Entry 6CH9 (X-ray diffraction, 4.85 A resolution (low resolution: residue-level contacts below are approximate; hydrogen-bond / salt-bridge calls are withheld)); this record covers chains Q and R of the 6 polymer chains in the assembly.

[Chain Q]
Name: BG18 Heavy Chain
Organism: Homo sapiens
Amino-acid sequence (240 residues; each row starts with the number of its first residue):
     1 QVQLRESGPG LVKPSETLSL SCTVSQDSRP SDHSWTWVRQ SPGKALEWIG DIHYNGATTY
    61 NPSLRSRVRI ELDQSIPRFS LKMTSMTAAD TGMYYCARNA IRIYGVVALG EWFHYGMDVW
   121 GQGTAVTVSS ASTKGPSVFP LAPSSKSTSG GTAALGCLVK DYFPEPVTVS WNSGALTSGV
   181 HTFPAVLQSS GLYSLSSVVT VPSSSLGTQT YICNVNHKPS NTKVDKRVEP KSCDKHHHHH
Not modelled in the structure: 1, 233-240

[Chain R]
Name: BG18 Light Chain
Organism: Homo sapiens
Amino-acid sequence (215 residues; row label = number of the first residue in the row):
     1 WASSELTQPP SVSVSPGQTA RITCSGAPLT SRFTYWYRQK PGQAPVLIIS RSSQRSSGWS
    61 GRFSASWSGT TVTLTIRGVQ ADDEADYYCQ SSDTSDSYKM FGGGTKLTVL GQPAAAPSVT
   121 LFPPSSEELQ ANKATLVCLI SDFYPGAVTV AWKADSSPVK AGVETTTPSK QSNNKYAASS
   181 YLSLTPEQWK SHKSYSCQVT HEGSTVEKTV APTEC
Not modelled in the structure: 1-4, 55-60
Reported in the primary citation:
  - conformationally variable residues (order/disorder transition): Q54 to S60

[Chain Q / chain R interface]
Contacting residue pairs (74; chain Q residue first):
  Q40(Q) - Q39(R)
  Q40(Q) - Y88(R)
  G43(Q) - K106(R)
  K44(Q) - Y88(R)
  K44(Q) - K106(R)
  A45(Q) - Y88(R)
  A45(Q) - G102(R)
  A45(Q) - G104(R)
  L46(Q) - Y88(R)
  L46(Q) - F101(R)
  W48(Q) - S97(R)
  W48(Q) - Y98(R)
  W48(Q) - K99(R)
  W48(Q) - F101(R)
  T59(Q) - D96(R)
  Y60(Q) - S97(R)
  P62(Q) - S97(R)
  P62(Q) - Y98(R)
  Y95(Q) - Q43(R)
  Y95(Q) - A44(R)
  E111(Q) - Q54(R)
  W112(Q) - R32(R)
  W112(Q) - D96(R)
  F113(Q) - R51(R)
  F113(Q) - S52(R)
  H114(Q) - Y35(R)
  Y115(Q) - Y37(R)
  Y115(Q) - L47(R)
  Y115(Q) - I49(R)
  Y115(Q) - S50(R)
  Y115(Q) - R51(R)
  G116(Q) - Y37(R)
  M117(Q) - Y37(R)
  M117(Q) - Q90(R)
  D118(Q) - Y37(R)
  W120(Q) - P45(R)
  G121(Q) - A44(R)
  F139(Q) - E127(R)
  F139(Q) - E128(R)
  P140(Q) - S125(R)
  L141(Q) - F122(R)
  L141(Q) - P123(R)
  L141(Q) - P124(R)
  L141(Q) - S125(R)
  L141(Q) - V137(R)
  A142(Q) - S125(R)
  A154(Q) - F122(R)
  L155(Q) - F122(R)
  G156(Q) - F122(R)
  L158(Q) - E128(R)
  L158(Q) - V137(R)
  H181(Q) - Q171(R)
  F183(Q) - S141(R)
  F183(Q) - Q171(R)
  F183(Q) - A177(R)
  F183(Q) - A178(R)
  F183(Q) - Y181(R)
  P184(Q) - T166(R)
  P184(Q) - S169(R)
  P184(Q) - A177(R)
  P184(Q) - A178(R)
  P184(Q) - Y181(R)
  A185(Q) - T166(R)
  A185(Q) - Y181(R)
  V186(Q) - E164(R)
  V186(Q) - T166(R)
  Q188(Q) - V163(R)
  Q188(Q) - E164(R)
  Q188(Q) - Y181(R)
  Q188(Q) - S183(R)
  S194(Q) - Y181(R)
  S196(Q) - Y181(R)
  V198(Q) - F122(R)
  V198(Q) - L139(R)
Interface residues without a listed pair, chain Q (43 interface residues in all): E47, N61, G110, K146, T182, S189
Interface residues without a listed pair, chain R (48 interface residues in all): D86, S92, G103, A131, T135, T165, E214

[In short]
Chain Q and chain R form an interface of 43 and 48 residues respectively. The paper reports conformational
variability at Q54(R).
Chain Q is BG18 Heavy Chain and chain R is BG18 Light Chain, both from Homo sapiens; the structure, Crystal
structure of a natively-glycosylated B41 SOSIP.664 HIV-1 Envelope Trimer in complex with the
broadly-neutralizing antibodies ..., was determined by X-ray diffraction together with 6CH7, 6CH8 and 6CHB
from the same study.
